6GYB - chains b and i of the 42 polymer chains in the assembly; structure by electron microscopy, 3.28 A resolution.

# Chain b
Protein: VirB9 protein
Organism: Xanthomonas axonopodis pv. citri (strain 306)
UniProtKB: Q8PJB5 (Q8PJB5_XANAC); residues 1-255 here = UniProt positions 1-255
Amino-acid sequence (255 residues; each row starts with the number of its first residue):
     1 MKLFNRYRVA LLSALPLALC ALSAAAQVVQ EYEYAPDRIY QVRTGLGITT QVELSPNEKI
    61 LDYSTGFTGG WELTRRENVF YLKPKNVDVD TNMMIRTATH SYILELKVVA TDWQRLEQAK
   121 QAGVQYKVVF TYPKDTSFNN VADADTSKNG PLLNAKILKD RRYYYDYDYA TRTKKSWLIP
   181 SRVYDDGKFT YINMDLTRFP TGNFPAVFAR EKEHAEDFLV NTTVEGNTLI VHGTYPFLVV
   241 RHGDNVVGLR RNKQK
Disordered / not traced: 1-26, 142-147

# Chain i
Protein: VirB10 protein
Organism: Xanthomonas axonopodis pv. citri (strain 306)
UniProtKB: Q8PJB6 (Q8PJB6_XANAC); numbering as in UniProt (aligned over 1-389)
Amino-acid sequence (406 residues; numbered 1 to 406; the number before each row is that of its first residue):
     1 MNSNIPNSPD ERIQNHGGDE QHNGDHNERN NPYFARQQAS AEPDLDANEP ILRSSDIKRL
    61 NRKALVFLAA IAALLILAIF WLATQSGEDS APPKPRTETV VAPALPQSMT APVEEAPVPL
   121 AQQPSLPPLP PMPTDNSEEV SSAPERQRGP TLLERRILAE SAANGGGVPG QLGAQPAPTQ
   181 EDGPVTLAKP ISNPDGLLVR GTYIRCILET RIISDFGGYT SCIVTEPVYS INGHNLLLPK
   241 GSKMLGQYSA GEPTSHRLQV VWDRVTTPTG LDVTLMGPGI DTLGSSGHPG NYNAHWGNKI
   301 ASALFISLLS DAFKYAAAEY GPETTTIGVG SGIVTQQPFE SNTARSMQQL AEQAVEKSGR
   361 RPATLTINQG TVLNVYVAKD VDFSAVLPKA AALEGLSAWS HPQFEK
Disordered / not traced: 1-149, 162-182, 324-337, 390-406
Construct notes: expression tag (390-406)
Disulfide bonds: Cys-206/Cys-222
From the paper describing this entry:
  - mutagenesis - R264D/D380R: decreased localization
  - mutagenesis - R264D, D380A: abolished localization
  - mutagenesis - R205A: decreased localization to VirB10-msfGFP background
  - mutagenesis - R205A/E226A: abolished localization to VirB10-msfGFP background

# Interface between chain b and chain i
Contacting residue pairs (20; chain b residue first):
  Leu-46(b) with Leu-153(i), hydrophobic; Arg-156(i); Glu-160(i)
  Gly-47(b) with Glu-160(i)
  Asn-57(b) with Leu-187(i); Lys-189(i)
  Pro-84(b) with Glu-160(i)
  Lys-85(b) with Ile-157(i); Glu-160(i)
  Asn-86(b) with Ile-157(i)
  Thr-111(b) with Leu-153(i)
  Trp-113(b) with Leu-152(i); Arg-156(i), hydrogen bond (backbone-side chain)
  Lys-134(b) with Pro-190(i)
  Asp-135(b) with Pro-194(i)
  Ser-137(b) with Pro-194(i); Asn-232(i), hydrogen bond; His-234(i)
  Phe-138(b) with Ile-191(i), hydrophobic; Pro-194(i), hydrophobic
Interface residues without a listed pair, chain b (17 interface residues in all): Glu-58, Lys-83, Gln-114, Tyr-132, Pro-133
Interface residues without a listed pair, chain i (14 interface residues in all): Ser-161, Asp-195

# In short
Chain b and chain i form an interface of 17 and 14 residues respectively, with 2 hydrogen bonds. Among the
polar pairs are Trp-113(b)/Arg-156(i) and Ser-137(b)/Asn-232(i). The paper reports that R264D and D380A of
chain i abolish localization; R264D/D380R of chain i reduce localization; 5 substitutions were tested in all.
Chain b is VirB9 protein and chain i is VirB10 protein, both from Xanthomonas axonopodis pv. citri (strain
306); the structure, Cryo-EM structure of the bacteria-killing type IV secretion system core complex from
Xanthomonas citri, was determined by electron microscopy.
